Entry 4HKX (X-ray diffraction, 2.50 A resolution); this record covers chains E and B of the 3 polymer chains in the assembly.

Chain E:
Protein: Hemagglutinin HA1
Source organism: Influenza A virus
UniProtKB: A7UPX0 (A7UPX0_9INFA); residues 52-263 here correspond to UniProt positions 65-276 (UniProt number = residue number + 13)
Chain sequence (220 residues; row label = number of the first residue in the row):
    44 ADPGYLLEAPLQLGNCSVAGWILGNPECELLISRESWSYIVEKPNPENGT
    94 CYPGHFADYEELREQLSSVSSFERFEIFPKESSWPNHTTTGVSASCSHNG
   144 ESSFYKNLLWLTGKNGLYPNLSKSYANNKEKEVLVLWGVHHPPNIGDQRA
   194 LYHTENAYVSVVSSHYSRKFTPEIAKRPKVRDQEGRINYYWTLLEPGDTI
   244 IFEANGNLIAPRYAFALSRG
Unresolved in the structure: 44-51
Disulfide bonds: Cys59-Cys71, Cys94-Cys139
Covalently attached groups: N-acetylglucosamine (NAG) linked to Asn58, Asn91
Sequence notes: expression tag (44-51)

Chain B:
Protein: CH67 light chain
Source organism: Homo sapiens
Notes: fragment: Fab
Chain sequence (214 residues; numbered 1 to 214; the number before each row is that of its first residue):
     1 QSALTQPPSVSVAPGQTATITCGGNNIGRKRVDWFQQKPGQAPVLVVYED
    51 SDRPSGIPERFSDSNSGTTATLTISRVEAGDEADYYCQVWDSDSDHVVFG
   101 GGTKLTVLGQPKAAPSVTLFPPSSEELQANKATLVCLISDFYPGAVTVAW
   151 KADSSPVKAGVETTTPSKQSNNKYAASSYLSLTPEQWKSHRSYSCQVTHE
   201 GSTVEKTVAPTECS
Unresolved in the structure: 49-58, 212-214
Disulfide bonds: Cys22-Cys87, Cys136-Cys195

Interface between chain E and chain B:
Residue-residue contacts (11):
  Ala137(E) - Arg29(B)
  Asn187(E) - Ser92(B)  hydrogen bond
  Asn187(E) - Asp93(B)  hydrogen bond
  Gly189(E) - Trp90(B)
  Gly189(E) - Ser92(B)  hydrogen bond (backbone-backbone)
  Asp190(E) - Trp90(B)
  Asp190(E) - Ser92(B)  hydrogen bond
  Arg192(E) - Asp95(B)  salt bridge
  Ala193(E) - Trp90(B)  hydrophobic
  Lys219(E) - Asp93(B)  salt bridge
  Asp225(E) - Arg29(B)  salt bridge
Also at the interface, not in a pair above, chain E (9 interface residues in all): Lys222
Also at the interface, not in a pair above, chain B (6 interface residues in all): Asn26

In short:
9 residues of chain E and 6 residues of chain B are in contact, with 4 hydrogen bonds and 3 salt bridges.
Among the polar pairs are Arg192(E)-Asp95(B), Lys219(E)-Asp93(B) and Asp225(E)-Arg29(B). N-acetylglucosamine
is covalently linked to Asn58(E) and Asn91(E).
Chain E is Hemagglutinin HA1 (Influenza A virus) and chain B is CH67 light chain (Homo sapiens); the
structure, Influenza hemagglutinin in complex with CH67 Fab, was determined by X-ray diffraction together with
4HKB from the same study.
